Entry 5COQ (X-ray diffraction, 2.30 A resolution); this record covers chains A and B of the 4 polymer chains in the assembly.

[Chain A (and B)]
Protein: Enoyl-[acyl-carrier-protein] reductase [NADH]
Organism: Mycobacterium tuberculosis
Notes: EC 1.3.1.9; chain B of this document is another copy of the same molecule, construct and numbering; everything in this record applies to it too
Reference sequence: M9TGV3 (M9TGV3_MYCTX); residue numbers follow UniProt; this construct covers 1-269
Sequence (289 residues; row label = number of the first residue in the row; numbers below 1 keep their minus sign (Met-19 is residue -19)):
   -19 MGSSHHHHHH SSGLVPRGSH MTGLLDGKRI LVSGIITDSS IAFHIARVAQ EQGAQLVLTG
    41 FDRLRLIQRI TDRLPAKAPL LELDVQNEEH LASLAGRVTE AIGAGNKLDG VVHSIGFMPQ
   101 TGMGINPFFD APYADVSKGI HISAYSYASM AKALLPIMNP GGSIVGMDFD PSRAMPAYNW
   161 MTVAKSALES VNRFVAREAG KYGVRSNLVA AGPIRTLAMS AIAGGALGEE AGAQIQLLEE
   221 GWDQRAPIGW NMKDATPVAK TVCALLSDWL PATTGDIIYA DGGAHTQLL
Unresolved in the structure: -19 to 1, 206-209 (chain B: -19 to 1)
Sequence notes: initiating methionine (-19); expression tag (-18 to 0); engineered mutation Ala203 (Val in M9TGV3)
Small-molecule neighbours:
  - NAD (nicotinamide-adenine-dinucleotide): Gly14, Ile15, Ile16, Ser20, Ile21, Phe41, Leu63, Asp64, Val65, Ser94, Ile95, Gly96, Phe97, Ile122, Met147, Asp148, Phe149, Tyr158, Met161, Lys165, Ala191, Gly192, Pro193, Ile194, Thr196, Leu197, Ala198, Met199
  - 5-hexyl-2-(2-methylphenoxy)phenol (TCU): Gly96, Phe97, Met98, Met103, Phe149, Met155, Pro156, Ala157, Tyr158, Met161, Lys165, Pro193, Thr196, Ala198, Met199, Ile202, Ile215, Leu218
What the authors report for this chain:
  - mutagenesis - V203A (0.8 kcal/mol): decreased binding to 5-hexyl-2-(2-methylphenoxy)phenol
  - binding site for 5-hexyl-2-(2-methylphenoxy)phenol: Ile215 (from molecular simulation)
  - mutagenesis - V203A: decreased catalytic activity on the uninhibited enzyme
  - conformationally variable residues (order/disorder transition): Leu197 to Leu207, Ala211 to Arg225

[Chain A / chain B interface]
Pairs across the interface - 68 pairs, chain A then chain B:
  Phe108(A) with Phe174(B), hydrophobic; Glu178(B)
  Phe109(A) with Ala128(B); Ala131(B), hydrophobic; Lys132(B); Leu135(B), hydrophobic; Glu178(B)
  Asp110(A) with Lys132(B), salt bridge
  Ala111(A) with Tyr125(B), hydrogen bond (backbone-side chain)
  Pro112(A) with Tyr125(B)
  Tyr113(A) with Ser117(B), hydrogen bond (side chain-backbone); Ile120(B); His121(B), hydrogen bond (side chain-backbone); Tyr125(B), hydrophobic
  Ser117(A) with Tyr113(B), hydrogen bond (backbone-side chain); Ser117(B), hydrogen bond
  Ile120(A) with Tyr113(B)
  His121(A) with Tyr113(B), hydrogen bond (backbone-side chain)
  Tyr125(A) with Ala111(B), hydrogen bond (side chain-backbone); Pro112(B); Tyr113(B), hydrogen bond (side chain-backbone); Trp160(B), hydrophobic
  Ala128(A) with Phe108(B), hydrophobic; Phe109(B); Trp160(B), hydrophobic
  Ala131(A) with Phe109(B), hydrophobic
  Lys132(A) with Phe109(B); Asp110(B), salt bridge
  Leu135(A) with Phe109(B), hydrophobic
  Pro151(A) with Arg173(B), hydrogen bond (backbone-side chain)
  Ser152(A) with Arg173(B), hydrogen bond (backbone-side chain)
  Arg153(A) with Arg173(B)
  Ala154(A) with Arg173(B); Phe174(B), hydrophobic; Arg177(B)
  Met155(A) with Phe174(B); Arg177(B)
  Pro156(A) with Arg177(B)
  Asn159(A) with Phe174(B)
  Trp160(A) with Tyr125(B), hydrophobic; Ala128(B), hydrophobic; Val171(B), hydrophobic
  Thr162(A) with Ser170(B); Phe174(B)
  Val163(A) with Ala167(B), hydrophobic; Ser170(B); Val171(B), hydrophobic
  Ser166(A) with Ser166(B); Ser170(B), hydrogen bond; Arg173(B)
  Ala167(A) with Val163(B), hydrophobic
  Ser170(A) with Thr162(B), hydrogen bond (side chain-backbone); Val163(B); Ser166(B), hydrogen bond
  Val171(A) with Trp160(B), hydrophobic; Val163(B), hydrophobic
  Arg173(A) with Pro151(B), hydrogen bond (side chain-backbone); Ser152(B), hydrogen bond (side chain-backbone); Ala154(B)
  Phe174(A) with Phe108(B), hydrophobic; Ala154(B), hydrophobic; Met155(B); Asn159(B); Thr162(B)
  Arg177(A) with Ala154(B); Met155(B); Pro156(B)
  Glu178(A) with Phe109(B)
Interface residues without a listed pair, chain A (34 interface residues in all): Val116, Val175
Interface residues without a listed pair, chain B (34 interface residues in all): Val116, Arg153, Val175

[In short]
The chain A/chain B interface involves 34 residues from each chain, with 15 hydrogen bonds and 2 salt bridges.
Polar pairs include Asp110(A)-Lys132(B), Ala111(A)-Tyr125(B) and Tyr113(A)-Ser117(B). Chain A binds NAD and
5-hexyl-2-(2-methylphenoxy)phenol. The paper reports a binding site for 5-hexyl-2-(2-methylphenoxy)phenol at
Ile215(A); V203A of chain A reduces binding to 5-hexyl-2-(2-methylphenoxy)phenol.
Chain A and chain B are both Enoyl-[acyl-carrier-protein] reductase [NADH] (Mycobacterium tuberculosis); the
structure, The effect of valine to alanine mutation on InhA enzyme crystallization pattern and substrate
binding loop ..., was determined by X-ray diffraction together with 5CPB, 5CPF and 5CP8 from the same study.
